3H8D - chains E and F of the 4 polymer chains in the assembly; structure by X-ray diffraction, 2.20 A resolution.

== Chain E (and F) ==
Protein: Disabled homolog 2
From: Rattus norvegicus
Notes: fragment: Dab2's Myosin VI binding motif, residues 675-713; chain F of this document is another copy of the same molecule, construct and numbering; everything in this record applies to it too
Reference sequence: O88797 (DAB2_RAT); residues 673-711 here correspond to UniProt positions 675-713 (UniProt number = residue number + 2)
Amino-acid sequence (48 residues; each row starts with the number of its first residue):
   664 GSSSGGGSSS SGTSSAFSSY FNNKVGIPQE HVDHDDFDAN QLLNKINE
Disordered / not traced: 664-673 (chain F: 664-674)
Differences from the reference sequence: expression tag (664-672)
Curated features (UniProtKB/Swiss-Prot):
  - region: Leu706 to Glu711 (Sufficient for interaction with SH3KBP1 SH3 domain)
  - modified residue: Ser673 (Phosphoserine)
What the authors report for this chain:
  - post-translational modification sites: Thr676, Ser682, Tyr683 (proposed by the authors, not directly observed)

== Interface between chain E and chain F ==
Contacting residue pairs (4; chain E residue first):
  His694(E) with Asp696(F), salt bridge; Asp698(F), salt bridge
  Asp696(E) with His694(F), salt bridge
  Asp698(E) with His694(F), salt bridge
Interface residues without a listed pair, chain E (5 interface residues in all): Glu693, Val695
Interface residues without a listed pair, chain F (5 interface residues in all): Glu693, Val695

== In short ==
Chain E and chain F each contribute 5 residues to their interface; the contacts include 4 salt bridges. Among
the polar pairs are His694(E)-Asp696(F) and His694(E)-Asp698(F). From the paper: modification sites Thr676(E),
Ser682(E) and Tyr683(E).
Chain E and chain F are both Disabled homolog 2 (Rattus norvegicus); the structure, Crystal structure of
Myosin VI in complex with Dab2 peptide, was determined by X-ray diffraction.
